7XPZ - chain A; structure by electron microscopy, 3.40 A resolution.

# Chain A
Name: Reduced folate transporter
From: Homo sapiens
UniProtKB: P41440 (S19A1_HUMAN); residues 1-506 here = UniProt positions 1-506
Amino-acid sequence (544 residues; numbered -2 to 541; the number before each row is that of its first residue; numbers below 1 keep their minus sign (Met-2 is residue -2)):
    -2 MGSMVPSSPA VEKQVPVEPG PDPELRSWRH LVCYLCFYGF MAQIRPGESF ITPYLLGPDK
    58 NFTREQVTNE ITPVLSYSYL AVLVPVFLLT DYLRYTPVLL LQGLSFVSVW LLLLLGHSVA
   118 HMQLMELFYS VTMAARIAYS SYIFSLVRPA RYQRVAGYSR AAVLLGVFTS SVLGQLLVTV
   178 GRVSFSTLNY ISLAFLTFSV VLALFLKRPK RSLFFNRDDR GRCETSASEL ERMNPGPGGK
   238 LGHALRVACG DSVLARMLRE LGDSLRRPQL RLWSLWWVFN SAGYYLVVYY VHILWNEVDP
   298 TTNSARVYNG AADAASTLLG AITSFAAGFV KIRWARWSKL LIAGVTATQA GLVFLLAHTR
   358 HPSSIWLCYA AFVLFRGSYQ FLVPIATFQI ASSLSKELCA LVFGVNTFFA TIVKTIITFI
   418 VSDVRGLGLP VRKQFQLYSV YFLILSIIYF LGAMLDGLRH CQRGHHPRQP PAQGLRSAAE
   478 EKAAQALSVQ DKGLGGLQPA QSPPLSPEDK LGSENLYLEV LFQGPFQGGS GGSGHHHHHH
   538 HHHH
Not modelled in the structure: -2 to 18, 217-248, 453-541
Construct notes: initiating methionine (-2); expression tag (-1 to 0, 507-541)
Curated features (UniProtKB/Swiss-Prot):
  - region: Ala407 to Ser419 (Required for substrate-binding)
  - binding site (folate): Ile48, Thr49, Glu123, Arg133, Val164, Tyr281, Tyr282, Tyr286, Arg373, Gln377
  - binding site (2',3'-cGAMP): Arg133, Ile134, Ser137, Tyr149, Arg157, Tyr282, Ser321, Gln377, Pro381, Thr384, Lys393, Cys396, Phe400
  - modified residue: Met1 (N-acetylmethionine), Ser5 (Phosphoserine), Ser225 (Phosphoserine), Ser474 (Phosphoserine), Ser485 (Phosphoserine), Ser499 (Phosphoserine), Ser503 (Phosphoserine)
  - glycosylation: Asn58 (N-linked (GlcNAc...) asparagine)
  - natural variant: Phe212 (deletion: In MEGAF), Gly348 (G348R: In IMD114)
  - mutagenesis: Arg42 (R42A: Reduces methotrexate uptake; R42E: Reduces methotrexate uptake. Reduces methotrexate uptake; when associated with K-45; R42K: Enhances methotrexate uptake), Glu45 (E45A: Enhances methotrexate uptake; E45K: Reduces methotrexate uptake. Reduces methotrexate uptake; when associated with E-42), Ile48 (I48A: Reduces methotrexate uptake. Reduces methotrexate uptake; when associated with A-126 and A-286; I48F: No effect on methotrexate uptake but shifts selectivity towards folinate and pemetrexed), Thr49 (T49A: Reduces methotrexate uptake. Reduces the expression of IFNB1 and CXCL10 upon cGAMP stimulation), Asn58 (N58Q: Completely abolishes N-glycosylation without affecting subcellular location or folate:anion antiporter activity), Ile68 (I68A: Reduces methotrexate uptake), Thr69 (T69A/Y: Reduces methotrexate uptake), Leu72 (L72A/W: Reduces methotrexate uptake), Tyr76 (Y76A: Reduces methotrexate uptake), Glu123 (E123A/D: Reduces methotrexate uptake), Tyr126 (Y126A: Reduces methotrexate uptake. Reduces methotrexate uptake; when associated with A-48 and A-286), Met130 (M130T: Reduces methotrexate uptake), 19 further mutagenesis entries in UniProt

# Summary
Curated annotation (UniProt) lists 10 folate-binding residues, 13 residues binding 2',3'-cGAMP and 41
mutagenesis sites.
Chain A is Reduced folate transporter (Homo sapiens); the structure, Structure of Apo-hSLC19A1, was determined
by electron microscopy (same publication as 7XQ0, 7XQ1, 7XQ2, 8GOE and 8GOF).
